PDB entry 6X9B | X-ray diffraction, 1.46 A resolution | chain A

# Chain A
Molecule: Bifunctional protein PutA
Source organism: Sinorhizobium meliloti (strain SM11)
Notes: EC 1.5.5.2, 1.2.1.88
Reference sequence: F7X6I3 (F7X6I3_SINMM); residues 1-1233 here = UniProt positions 1-1233
Amino-acid sequence (1235 residues; each row starts with the number of its first residue; numbers below 1 keep their minus sign (Ser-1 is residue -1)):
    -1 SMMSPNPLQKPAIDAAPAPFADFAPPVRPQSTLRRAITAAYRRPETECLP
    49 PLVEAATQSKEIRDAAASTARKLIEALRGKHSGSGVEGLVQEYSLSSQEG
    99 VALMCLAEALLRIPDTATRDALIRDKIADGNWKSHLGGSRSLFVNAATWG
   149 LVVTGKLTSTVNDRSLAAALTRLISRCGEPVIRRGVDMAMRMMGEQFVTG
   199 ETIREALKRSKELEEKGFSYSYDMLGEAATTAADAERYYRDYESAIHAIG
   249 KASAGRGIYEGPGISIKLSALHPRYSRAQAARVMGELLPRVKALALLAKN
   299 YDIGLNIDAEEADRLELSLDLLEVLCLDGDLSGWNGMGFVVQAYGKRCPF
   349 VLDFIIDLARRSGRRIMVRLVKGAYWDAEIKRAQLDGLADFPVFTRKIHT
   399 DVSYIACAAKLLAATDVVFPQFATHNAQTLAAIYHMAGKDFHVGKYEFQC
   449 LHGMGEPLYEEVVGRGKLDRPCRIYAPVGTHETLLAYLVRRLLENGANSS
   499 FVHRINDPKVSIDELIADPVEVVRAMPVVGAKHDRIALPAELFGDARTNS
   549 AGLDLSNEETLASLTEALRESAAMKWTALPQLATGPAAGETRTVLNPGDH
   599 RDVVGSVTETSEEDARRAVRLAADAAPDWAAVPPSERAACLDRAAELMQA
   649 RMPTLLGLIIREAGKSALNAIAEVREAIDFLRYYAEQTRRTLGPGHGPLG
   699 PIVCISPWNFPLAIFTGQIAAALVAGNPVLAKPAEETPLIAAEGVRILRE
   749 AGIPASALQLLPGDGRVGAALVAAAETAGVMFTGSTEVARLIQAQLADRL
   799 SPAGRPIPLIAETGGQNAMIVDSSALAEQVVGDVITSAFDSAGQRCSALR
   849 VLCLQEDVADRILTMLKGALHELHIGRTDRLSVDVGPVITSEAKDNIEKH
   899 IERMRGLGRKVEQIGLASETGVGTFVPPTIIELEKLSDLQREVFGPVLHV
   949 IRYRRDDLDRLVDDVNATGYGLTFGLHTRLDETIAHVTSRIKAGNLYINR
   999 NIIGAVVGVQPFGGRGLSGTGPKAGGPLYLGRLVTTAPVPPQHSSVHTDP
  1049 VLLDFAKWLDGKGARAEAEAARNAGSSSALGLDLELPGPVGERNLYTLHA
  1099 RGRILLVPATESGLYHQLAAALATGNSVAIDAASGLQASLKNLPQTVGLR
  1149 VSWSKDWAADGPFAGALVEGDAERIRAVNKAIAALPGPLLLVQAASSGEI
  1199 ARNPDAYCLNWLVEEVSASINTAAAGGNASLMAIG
Not modelled in the structure: -1 to 13, 79-81, 135-137
Construct notes: expression tag (-1 to 0)
Ligand contacts:
  - FAD (flavin-adenine dinucleotide): Asp306, Ala307, Val338, Gln340, Tyr342, Arg367, Val369, Lys370, Gly371, Ala372, Tyr373, Trp374, Phe392, Thr393, Arg394, Lys395, Thr398, Asp399, Ala421, Thr422, His423, Asn424, Gln447, Cys448, Leu449, Tyr473, Glu492, Asn493, Ser497, Ser498, Phe499, Ile1232, Gly1233
  - NAD (nicotinamide-adenine-dinucleotide): Ile703, Ser704, Pro705, Trp706, Asn707, Phe708, Ile712, Lys730, Pro731, Ala732, Glu733, Gly761, Asp762, Gly763, Gly766, Ala767, Phe780, Thr781, Gly782, Ser783, Val786, Leu789, Ile790, Glu810, Thr811, Gly812, Gly813, Cys844, Glu940, Phe942, Leu970, Phe1010, Ser1016
  - (4R)-4-hydroxy-D-proline (UYA): Glu674, Phe708, Ile712, Arg843, Cys844, Ser845, Ile1001, Gly1002, Ala1003, Phe1010
From the paper describing this entry:
  - binding site for (4R)-4-hydroxy-D-proline: Phe708, Cys844, Ser845, Gly1002, Ala1003, Phe1010
  - catalytic residues: Cys844 (citing earlier work)

# Overview
Bound to chain A: flavin-adenine dinucleotide, NAD and (4R)-4-hydroxy-D-proline. The paper reports the
catalytic residue Cys844; a binding site for (4R)-4-hydroxy-D-proline at Phe708, Cys844 and Ser845 among
others.
Chain A is Bifunctional protein PutA (Sinorhizobium meliloti (strain SM11)); the structure, Structure of
proline utilization A with cis-4-hydroxy-D-proline bound in the L-glutamate-gamma-semialdehyde dehydrogenase
active site, was determined by X-ray diffraction (same publication as 6X99, 6X9A, 6X9C and 6X9D).
